4FK5 - chains A and B of the 4 polymer chains in the assembly; structure by X-ray diffraction, 2.03 A resolution.

== Chain A ==
Name: Ubiquitin carboxyl-terminal hydrolase 8
From: Saccharomyces cerevisiae
Notes: EC 3.4.19.12
UniProt: P50102 (UBP8_YEAST); numbering as in UniProt (aligned over 1-471)
Sequence (476 residues; row label = number of the first residue in the row; numbers below 1 keep their minus sign (Gly-4 is residue -4)):
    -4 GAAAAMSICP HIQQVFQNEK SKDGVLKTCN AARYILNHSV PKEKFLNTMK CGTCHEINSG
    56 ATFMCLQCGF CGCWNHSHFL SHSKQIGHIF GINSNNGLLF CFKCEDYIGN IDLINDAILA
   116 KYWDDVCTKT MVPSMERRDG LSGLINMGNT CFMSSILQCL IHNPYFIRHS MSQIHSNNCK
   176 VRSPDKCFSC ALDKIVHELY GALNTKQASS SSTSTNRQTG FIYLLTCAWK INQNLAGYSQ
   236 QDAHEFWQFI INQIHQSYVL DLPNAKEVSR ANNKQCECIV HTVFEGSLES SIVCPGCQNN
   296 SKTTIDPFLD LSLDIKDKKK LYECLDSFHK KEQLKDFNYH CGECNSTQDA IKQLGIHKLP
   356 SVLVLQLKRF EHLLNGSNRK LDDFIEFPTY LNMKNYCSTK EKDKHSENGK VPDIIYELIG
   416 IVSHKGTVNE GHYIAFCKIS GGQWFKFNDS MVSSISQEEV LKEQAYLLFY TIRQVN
Not modelled in the structure: -4 to -2, 199-208, 229-234, 329-335, 342-344, 395-404
Differences from the reference sequence: expression tag (-4 to 0); engineered mutation Asn144 (Ser in P50102)
Ion coordination: Zn2+ site 1: Cys4, His6, Cys96, Cys99; Zn2+ site 2: Cys46, Cys49, Cys68, His73; Zn2+ site 3: Cys60, Cys63, His77, His83; Zn2+ site 4: His170, Cys174, Cys182, Cys185; Zn2+ site 5: His250, Cys271, Cys273, His276; Zn2+ site 6: Cys289, Cys292, Cys336, Cys339
UniProt features mapped onto this chain:
  - zinc finger: Lys22 to Cys122 (UBP-type)
  - active site: Cys146 (Nucleophile), His427 (Proton acceptor)
  - binding site (Zn(2+)): Cys4, His6, Cys46, Cys49, Cys60, Cys63, Cys68, His73, His77, His83, Cys96, Cys99, His170, Cys174, Cys182, Cys185, His250, Cys271, Cys273, His276 and 4 more in UniProt
  - mutagenesis: Cys46 (C46A: Lowers histone H2B deubiquitination activity; when associated with A-49), Cys49 (C49A: Lowers histone H2B deubiquitination activity; when associated with A-46), His77 (H77A: Lowers histone H2B deubiquitination activity), Cys146 (C146S: Lowers histone H2B deubiquitination activity), His419 (H419A: Lowers histone H2B deubiquitination activity)
From the paper describing this entry:
  - catalytic residues: Asn141, Cys146, His427
  - mutagenesis - S144N, S149N: unchanged catalytic activity on DUBm containing intact Sgf11
  - mutagenesis - N141A, N141A/S144N/S149N: decreased catalytic activity on K48 di-ubiquitin
  - mutagenesis - S149N: increased catalytic activity on in the absence of Sgf11-ZnF
  - mutagenesis - N141A/S144N/S149N: decreased catalytic activity on K48-linked diubiquitin
  - mutagenesis - S144N: increased catalytic activity
  - mutagenesis - S144N (Kd 28 uM): decreased binding to Ubiquitin carboxyl-terminal hydrolase 8 (chain A)
  - mutagenesis - S144N/S149N, S149N: abolished binding to Ubiquitin carboxyl-terminal hydrolase 8 (chain A)

== Chain B ==
Name: Protein SUS1
From: Saccharomyces cerevisiae
UniProt: Q6WNK7 (SUS1_YEAST); numbering as in UniProt (aligned over 1-96)
Sequence (96 residues; each row starts with the number of its first residue):
     1 MTMDTAQLKS QIQQYLVESG NYELISNELK ARLLQEGWVD KVKDLTKSEM NINESTNFTQ
    61 ILSTVEPKAL EMVSDSTRET VLKQIREFLE EIVDTQ
Not modelled in the structure: 1-4
UniProt features mapped onto this chain:
  - cross-link: Lys68 (Glycyl lysine isopeptide (Lys-Gly) (interchain with G-Cter in ubiquitin))
  - mutagenesis: Glu18 to Gly20 (In sus1-10; dissociates from TREX-2 while leaving its interaction with SAGA intact), Gly37 to Trp38 (In sus1-11; impairs binding to both TREX-2 and SAGA), Val73 to Asp75 (In sus1-12; dissociates from TREX-2 while leaving its interaction with SAGA intact)

== Interface between chain A and chain B ==
Residue-residue contacts - 43 pairs, chain A then chain B:
  Met1(A) with Thr56(B)
  Pro36(A) with Glu23(B)
  Lys37(A) with Val17(B); Glu18(B), hydrogen bond (side chain-backbone); Glu23(B)
  Phe40(A) with Val17(B), hydrophobic; Tyr22(B), hydrophobic; Glu23(B)
  Leu41(A) with Gln14(B); Val17(B), hydrophobic
  Lys45(A) with Gln14(B)
  Cys49(A) with Ser10(B)
  His50(A) with Ser10(B)
  Glu51(A) with Lys9(B), salt bridge; Gln13(B)
  Ile52(A) with Gln13(B); Tyr22(B)
  Asn53(A) with Tyr22(B), hydrogen bond
  Trp69(A) with Phe58(B), hydrophobic; Thr59(B); Leu62(B)
  Phe95(A) with Phe58(B), hydrophobic
  Cys99(A) with Asn57(B)
  Glu100(A) with Asn57(B); Thr59(B), hydrogen bond (backbone-side chain)
  Asp101(A) with Thr56(B); Asn57(B); Phe58(B), hydrogen bond (side chain-backbone)
  Tyr102(A) with Phe58(B), hydrophobic
  Tyr385(A) with Leu34(B); Asp40(B), hydrogen bond
  Asn387(A) with Gln35(B), hydrogen bond
  Asp408(A) with Ala31(B)
  Ile410(A) with Ala31(B), hydrophobic; Gln35(B)
  Gly436(A) with Lys47(B)
  Arg468(A) with Leu34(B)
  Gln469(A) with Asn27(B); Lys30(B); Ala31(B), hydrogen bond (side chain-backbone); Leu34(B)
  Asn471(A) with Asn27(B), hydrogen bond (side chain-backbone); Ala31(B)
Also at the interface, not in a pair above, chain A (26 interface residues in all): Lys433
Also at the interface, not in a pair above, chain B (27 interface residues in all): Ser19, Gly20, Ser26, Glu28, Val39, Lys43, Asp44

== Overview ==
Chain A and chain B form an interface of 26 and 27 residues respectively; the contacts include 8 hydrogen
bonds and 1 salt bridge. Among the polar pairs are Glu51(A)-Lys9(B), Lys37(A)-Glu18(B) and Asn53(A)-Tyr22(B).
From the paper: catalytic residues Asn141(A), Cys146(A) and His427(A); N141A and N141A/S144N/S149N of chain A
reduce catalytic activity on K48 di-ubiquitin; 5 substitutions were tested in all.
Chain A is Ubiquitin carboxyl-terminal hydrolase 8 and chain B is Protein SUS1, both from Saccharomyces
cerevisiae; the structure, Structure of the SAGA Ubp8(S144N)/Sgf11/Sus1/Sgf73 DUB module, was determined by
X-ray diffraction (same publication as 4FIP and 4FJC).
